Entry 6ZJ2 (X-ray diffraction, 3.38 A resolution); this record covers chains A and I of the 4 polymer chains in the assembly.

== Chain A ==
Name: Transcriptional regulatory protein RcsB
From: Salmonella enterica subsp. enterica serovar Typhimurium str. LT2
UniProtKB: P58663 (RCSB_SALTY); residues 1-216 here = UniProt positions 1-216
Chain sequence (216 residues; each row starts with the number of its first residue):
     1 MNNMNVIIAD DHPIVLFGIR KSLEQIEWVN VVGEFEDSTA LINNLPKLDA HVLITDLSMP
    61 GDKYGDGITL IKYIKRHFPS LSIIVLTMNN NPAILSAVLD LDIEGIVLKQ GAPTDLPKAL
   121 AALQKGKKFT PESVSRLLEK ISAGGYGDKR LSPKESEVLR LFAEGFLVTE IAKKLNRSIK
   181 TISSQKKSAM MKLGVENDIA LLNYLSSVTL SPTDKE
Disordered / not traced: 1, 126-130, 209-216
Ion coordination: Mg2+: Asp11, Asp56, Ser58; beryllium trifluoride ion near Asp56 (its only coordinating residue here)
Swiss-Prot annotation at these positions:
  - DNA-binding region: Val168 to Lys187 (H-T-H motif)
  - modified residue: Asp56 (4-aspartylphosphate)
What the authors report for this chain:
  - self-association interface (contacts with another copy of this molecule); pairs are residue here / residue on that copy: Gly165-Asn197, Leu202-Leu202
  - Mg2+ coordination: Asp11
  - binding site for rprA promoter sequence: Lys154, Thr181, Ser184
  - binding site for rprA promoter sequence: Glu155, Thr169, Lys180, Ser183
  - post-translational modification sites: Asp56 (citing earlier work)
  - mutagenesis - L108A: abolished catalytic activity
  - mutagenesis - L108F: decreased catalytic activity
  - mutagenesis - L108A, L108F: abolished signaling
  - mutagenesis - D56A: decreased signaling
  - mutagenesis - M88A: decreased expression

== Chain I ==
Molecule: 23-nt DNA strand
From: Salmonella enterica subsp. enterica serovar Typhimurium
Sequence (23 nucleotides; numbered 17 to 39; the number before each row is that of its first residue):
    17 CCGATCAGAT TCGTCTCAAT AGG
Disordered / not traced: 39

== Interface between chain A and chain I ==
Contacting residue pairs (13):
  Ser152(A) - DG19(I)  phosphate contact
  Ser152(A) - DA20(I)  hydrogen bond to the phosphate
  Lys154(A) - DA20(I)  phosphate contact
  Arg177(A) - DC22(I)  phosphate contact
  Ser178(A) - DC22(I)  phosphate contact
  Lys180(A) - DA23(I)  salt bridge to the phosphate
  Lys180(A) - DG24(I)  base contact
  Thr181(A) - DT21(I)  sugar contact
  Thr181(A) - DC22(I)  hydrogen bond to the phosphate
  Ser184(A) - DT21(I)  base contact
  Gln185(A) - DA20(I)  sugar contact
  Gln185(A) - DT21(I)  hydrogen bond to the phosphate
  Lys192(A) - DG19(I)  salt bridge to the phosphate
Also at the interface, not in a pair above, chain A (10 interface residues in all): Pro153

== Overview ==
Chain A and chain I form an interface of 10 and 6 residues respectively; the contacts include 3 hydrogen bonds
and 2 salt bridges. Among the polar pairs are Ser152(A)-DA20(I), Thr181(A)-DC22(I) and Gln185(A)-DT21(I). The
paper reports a binding site for rprA promoter sequence at Lys154(A), Thr181(A) and Ser184(A) among others;
L108A and L108F of chain A abolish signaling; 4 substitutions were tested in all.
Chain A is Transcriptional regulatory protein RcsB (Salmonella enterica subsp. enterica serovar Typhimurium
str. LT2) and chain I is a 23-nt DNA strand (Salmonella enterica subsp. enterica serovar Typhimurium); the
structure, Structure of RcsB from Salmonella enterica serovar Typhimurium bound to promoter rprA in the
presence of ..., was determined by X-ray diffraction, deposited together with 6ZII, 6ZIL and 6ZIX.
